Entry 8QBN (electron microscopy, 3.20 A resolution); this record covers chains 7 and W of the 3 polymer chains in the assembly.

[Chain 7 (and W)]
Name: WD repeat-containing protein 26
Source organism: Homo sapiens
Notes: chain W of this document is another copy of the same molecule, construct and numbering; everything in this record applies to it too
Reference sequence: Q9H7D7 (WDR26_HUMAN), isoform Q9H7D7-2; numbering as in UniProt (aligned over 1-645)
Sequence (645 residues; each row starts with the number of its first residue):
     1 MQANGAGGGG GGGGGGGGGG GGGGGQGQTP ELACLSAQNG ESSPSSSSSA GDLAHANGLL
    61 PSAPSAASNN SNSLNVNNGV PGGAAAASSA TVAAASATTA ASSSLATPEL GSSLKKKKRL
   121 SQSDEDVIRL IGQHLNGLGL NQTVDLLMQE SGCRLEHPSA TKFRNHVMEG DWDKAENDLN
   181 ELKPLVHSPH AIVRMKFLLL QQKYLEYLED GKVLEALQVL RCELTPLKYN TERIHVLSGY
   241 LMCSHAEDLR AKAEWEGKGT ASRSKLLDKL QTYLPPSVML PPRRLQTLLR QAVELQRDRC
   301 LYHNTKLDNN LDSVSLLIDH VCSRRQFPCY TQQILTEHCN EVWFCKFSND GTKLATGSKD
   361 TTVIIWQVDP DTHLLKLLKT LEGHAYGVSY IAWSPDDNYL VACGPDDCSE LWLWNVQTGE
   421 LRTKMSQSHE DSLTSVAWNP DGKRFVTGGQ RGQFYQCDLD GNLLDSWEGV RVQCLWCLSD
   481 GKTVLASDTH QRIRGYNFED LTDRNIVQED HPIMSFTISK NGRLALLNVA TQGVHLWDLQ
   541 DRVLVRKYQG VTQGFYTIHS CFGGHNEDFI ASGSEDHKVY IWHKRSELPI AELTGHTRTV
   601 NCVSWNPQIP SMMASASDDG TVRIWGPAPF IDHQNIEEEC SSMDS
Unresolved in the structure: 1-118, 156-275, 307-310, 630-645 (chain W: 1-120, 156-273, 630-645)
Ion coordination: Zn2+: C300, H303, H320, C322
Swiss-Prot annotation at these positions:
  - modified residue (Phosphoserine): S121, S123
  - natural variant: W172 (W172R: In SKDEAS; uncertain significance)

[Chain 7 / chain W interface]
Residue-residue contacts (56):
  D124(7) - L138(W)
  D126(7) - L317(W)
  V127(7) - H134(W)
  V127(7) - L316(W)  hydrophobic
  L130(7) - L317(W)  hydrophobic
  I131(7) - I131(W)  hydrophobic
  I131(7) - H134(W)
  H134(7) - V127(W)
  H134(7) - I131(W)
  L140(7) - E150(W)
  Q142(7) - E150(W)
  T143(7) - T143(W)  hydrogen bond (side chain-backbone)
  T143(7) - L146(W)
  T143(7) - L147(W)
  L146(7) - T143(W)
  L146(7) - L146(W)  hydrophobic
  L147(7) - L135(W)  hydrophobic
  L147(7) - T143(W)
  E150(7) - L140(W)
  P281(7) - L317(W)
  R284(7) - Q296(W)
  R284(7) - L316(W)  hydrogen bond (side chain-backbone)
  R284(7) - L317(W)  hydrogen bond (side chain-backbone)
  R284(7) - I318(W)
  R284(7) - D319(W)  salt bridge
  L288(7) - A292(W)
  L288(7) - Q296(W)
  Q291(7) - A292(W)
  Q291(7) - L295(W)
  Q291(7) - Q296(W)  hydrogen bond
  Q291(7) - D319(W)
  A292(7) - L288(W)
  A292(7) - Q291(W)
  L295(7) - Q291(W)
  L295(7) - E294(W)
  Q296(7) - R284(W)
  Q296(7) - L288(W)
  Q296(7) - Q291(W)  hydrogen bond
  R299(7) - E294(W)  salt bridge
  L316(7) - R284(W)
  L317(7) - D126(W)
  L317(7) - R129(W)
  L317(7) - L280(W)  hydrophobic
  L317(7) - P281(W)
  L317(7) - R284(W)
  I318(7) - R284(W)
  D319(7) - R284(W)  salt bridge
  D319(7) - Q291(W)
  D538(7) - Q549(W)
  D541(7) - Q549(W)
  D541(7) - G550(W)
  V543(7) - Q532(W)
  L544(7) - Q532(W)
  L544(7) - K547(W)
  V545(7) - K547(W)
  K547(7) - D510(W)  salt bridge
Interface residues without a listed pair, chain 7 (43 interface residues in all): L120, S123, I128, R129, L135, L138, P276, L280, L289, E294, D298, D312, W537
Interface residues without a listed pair, chain W (39 interface residues in all): S123, D124, N141, Q142, P276, L289, D298, S313, S315

[Overview]
43 residues of chain 7 and 39 residues of chain W are in contact, with 5 hydrogen bonds and 4 salt bridges.
Polar pairs include R284(7)-D319(W), R299(7)-E294(W) and K547(7)-D510(W). The Zn2+ site is built by C300(7),
H303(7), H320(7) and C322(7).
Chain 7 and chain W are both WD repeat-containing protein 26 (Homo sapiens); the structure, Structure of the
non-canonical CTLH E3 substrate receptor WDR26 bound to YPEL5, was determined by electron microscopy (same
publication as 8QE8).
